Entry 6DIC (X-ray diffraction, 1.99 A resolution); this record covers chains D and A of the 4 polymer chains in the assembly.

== Chain D ==
Molecule: 5-nt DNA strand
Sequence (5 nucleotides; numbered 1 to 5; the number before each row is that of its first residue):
     1 GTCGG
Metal / ion sites: Na+: DC3 (shared with Lys-60(A), Leu-62(A), Val-65(A) of chain A)

== Chain A ==
Name: DNA polymerase beta
Source organism: Homo sapiens
Notes: EC 2.7.7.7, 4.2.99.-
Reference sequence: P06746 (DPOLB_HUMAN); numbering as in UniProt (aligned over 10-335)
Amino-acid sequence (335 residues; row label = number of the first residue in the row):
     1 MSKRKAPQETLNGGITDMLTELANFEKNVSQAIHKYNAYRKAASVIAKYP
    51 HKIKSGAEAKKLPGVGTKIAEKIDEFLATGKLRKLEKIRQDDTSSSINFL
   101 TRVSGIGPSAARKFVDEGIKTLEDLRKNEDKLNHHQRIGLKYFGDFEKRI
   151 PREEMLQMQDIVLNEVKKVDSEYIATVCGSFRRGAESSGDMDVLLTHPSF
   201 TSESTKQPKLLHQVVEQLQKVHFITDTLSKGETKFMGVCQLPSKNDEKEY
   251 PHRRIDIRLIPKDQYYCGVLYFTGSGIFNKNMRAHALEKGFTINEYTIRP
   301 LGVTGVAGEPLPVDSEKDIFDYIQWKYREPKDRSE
Not modelled in the structure: 1-9
Sequence notes: engineered mutation Gly-276 (Asp in P06746)
UniProt features mapped onto this chain:
  - region: Arg-183 to Asp-192 (DNA-binding)
  - active site: Lys-72 (Nucleophile)
  - binding site (K(+)): Lys-60, Leu-62, Val-65, Thr-101, Val-103, Ile-106
  - binding site (Na(+)): Lys-60, Leu-62, Val-65, Thr-101, Val-103, Ile-106
  - binding site (dATP): Arg-149, Ser-180, Arg-183, Gly-189, Asp-190
  - binding site (dCTP): Arg-149, Ser-180, Arg-183, Gly-189, Asp-190
  - binding site (dGTP): Arg-149, Ser-180, Arg-183, Gly-189, Asp-190, Asp-192
  - binding site (dTTP): Arg-149, Ser-180, Arg-183, Gly-189, Asp-190
  - binding site (Mg(2+)): Asp-190, Asp-192, Asp-256
  - modified residue: Lys-72 (N6-acetyllysine), Arg-83 (Omega-N-methylarginine), Arg-152 (Omega-N-methylarginine)
  - cross-link (Glycyl lysine isopeptide (Lys-Gly)): Lys-41 (interchain with G-Cter in ubiquitin), Lys-61 (interchain with G-Cter in ubiquitin), Lys-81 (interchain with G-Cter in ubiquitin)
  - natural variant: Leu-22 (L22P: Found in a gastric cancer sample; uncertain significance), Tyr-39 (Y39C: Found in a gastric cancer sample; uncertain significance), Gly-118 (G118V: Decreased DNA-directed DNA polymerase activity), Arg-137 (R137Q: Decreased function in base-excision repair), Arg-149 (R149I: Decreased DNA-directed DNA polymerase activity), Asp-160 (D160N: Found in a gastric cancer sample; uncertain significance), Cys-239 (C239R: Found in a gastric cancer sample; uncertain significance), Lys-289 (K289M: Found in a colon cancer sample; uncertain significance), Asn-294 (N294D: Found in a gastric cancer sample; uncertain significance), Glu-295 (E295K: Found in a gastric cancer sample; uncertain significance)
  - mutagenesis: Phe-25 (F25W: No effect on 5'-dRP lyase activity. Decreased ssDNA binding), His-34 (H34G: Decreased 5'-dRP lyase activity. Decreased ssDNA binding), Lys-35 (K35A: Decreased 5'-dRP lyase activity. Decreased ssDNA binding. Loss of 5'-dRP lyase activity; when associated with A-68 and A-72. Decreased ssDNA binding; when associated with A-68 and A-72 ...), Tyr-39 (Y39F: No effect on 5'-dRP lyase activity; Y39Q: Abolishes DNA polymerase and 5'-dRP lyase activity), Lys-41 (K41R: Abolishes ubiquitination; when associated with R-61 and R-81), Lys-60 (K60A: Decreased 5'-dRP lyase activity. Decreased ssDNA binding), Lys-61 (K61R: Abolishes ubiquitination; when associated with R-41 and R-81), Lys-68 (K68A: No effect on 5'-dRP lyase activity. Decreased ssDNA binding. Loss of 5'-dRP lyase activity; when associated with A-35 and A-72. Decreased ssDNA binding; when associated with A-35 and A-72 ...), Glu-71 (E71Q: No effect on 5'-dRP lyase activity. No effect on structure shown by circular dichroism. No effect on ssDNA binding), Lys-72 (K72A: Severely reduced 5'-dRP lyase activity. Does not affect ssDNA binding. Loss of 5'-dRP lyase activity; when associated with A-35 and A-68. Decreased ssDNA binding ...), Glu-75 (E75A: Slightly decreased 5'-dRP lyase activity. Decreased ssDNA binding. No effect on structure shown by circular dichroism), Lys-81 (K81R: Abolishes ubiquitination; when associated with R-41 and R-61), 5 further mutagenesis entries in UniProt
Metal / ion sites: Na+ site 1: Lys-60, Leu-62, Val-65 (shared with DC3(D) of chain D); Na+ site 2: Thr-101, Val-103, Ile-106 (shared with 1 residue of chain P); Na+ site 3 near Arg-126 (its only coordinating residue here); Ca2+ site 1 near Asp-145 (its only coordinating residue here); Ca2+ site 2: Asp-190, Asp-192, Asp-256 (together with GKS) (shared with 1 residue of chain P); Ca2+ site 3: Asp-190, Asp-192 (together with GKS); Na+ site 4 near Glu-249 (its only coordinating residue here)
Residues lining bound ligands: GKS (1-[2-amino-5-(formylamino)-6-oxo-1,6-dihydropyrimidin-4-yl]-2,5-anhydro-1,3-dideoxy-6-O-[(R)-hydroxy{[(R)-hydroxy(phosphonooxy)phosphoryl]oxy}phosphoryl]-D-ribo-hexitol): Arg-40, Arg-149, Gly-179, Ser-180, Arg-183, Ser-188, Gly-189, Asp-190, Asp-192, Tyr-271, Phe-272, Thr-273, Gly-274, Ser-275, Gly-276, Ile-277, Asn-279, Arg-283
From the paper describing this entry:
  - mutagenesis - D276G: increased catalytic activity on Fapy dGTP insertion opposite dC
  - binding site for GKS: Arg-40
  - mutagenesis - D276G: decreased catalytic activity on Fapy dGTP opposite dA

== Interface between chain D and chain A ==
Contacting residue pairs (17; chain D residue first):
  DG1(D) with His-34(A), base contact; Lys-35(A), salt bridge to the phosphate; Ala-38(A), sugar contact; Tyr-39(A), sugar contact; Lys-68(A), salt bridge to the phosphate; Ile-69(A), phosphate contact
  DT2(D) with Gly-64(A), hydrogen bond to the phosphate; Val-65(A), phosphate contact; Gly-66(A), hydrogen bond to the phosphate; Thr-67(A), phosphate contact; Lys-68(A), hydrogen bond to the phosphate; Ile-69(A), hydrogen bond to the phosphate
  DC3(D) with Leu-62(A), phosphate contact; Pro-63(A), phosphate contact; Gly-64(A), hydrogen bond to the phosphate; Val-65(A), phosphate contact; Gly-66(A), phosphate contact
Interface residues without a listed pair, chain D (4 interface residues in all): DG4
Interface residues without a listed pair, chain A (15 interface residues in all): Glu-26, Lys-72, Glu-288

== Summary ==
Chain D and chain A form an interface of 4 and 15 residues respectively; the contacts include 5 hydrogen bonds
and 2 salt bridges. Among the polar pairs are DT2(D)/Gly-64(A), DT2(D)/Gly-66(A) and DT2(D)/Lys-68(A). The
paper reports a binding site for GKS at Arg-40(A); D276G of chain A increases catalytic activity on Fapy dGTP
insertion opposite dC.
Here chain D is a 5-nt DNA strand and chain A is DNA polymerase beta (Homo sapiens). Entry 6DIC (D276G DNA
polymerase beta substrate complex with templating cytosine and incoming Fapy-dGTP analog) was determined by
X-ray diffraction, deposited together with 6DIA, 6MR7 and 6MR8.
